PDB entry 3G15 | X-ray diffraction, 1.70 A resolution | chains A and B

Chain A (and B):
Protein: Choline kinase alpha
From: Homo sapiens
Notes: EC 2.7.1.32; chain B of this document is another copy of the same molecule, construct and numbering; everything in this record applies to it too
UniProtKB: P35790 (CHKA_HUMAN); residue numbers follow UniProt; this construct covers 75-457
Chain sequence (401 residues; each row starts with the number of its first residue):
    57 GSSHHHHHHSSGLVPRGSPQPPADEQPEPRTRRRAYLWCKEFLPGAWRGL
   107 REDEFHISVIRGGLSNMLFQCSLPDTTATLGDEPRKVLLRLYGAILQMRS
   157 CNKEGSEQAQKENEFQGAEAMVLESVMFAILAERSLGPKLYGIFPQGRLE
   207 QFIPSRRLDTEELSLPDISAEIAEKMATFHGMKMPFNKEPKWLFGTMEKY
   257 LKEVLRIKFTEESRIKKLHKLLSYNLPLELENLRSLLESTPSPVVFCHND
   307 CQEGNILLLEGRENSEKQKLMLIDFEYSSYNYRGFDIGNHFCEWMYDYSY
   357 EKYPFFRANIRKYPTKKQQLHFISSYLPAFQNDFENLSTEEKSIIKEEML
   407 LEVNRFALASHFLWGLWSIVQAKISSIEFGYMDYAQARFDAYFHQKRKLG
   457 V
Disordered / not traced: 57-80, 151-173 (chain B: 57-87, 101, 104-122, 128-142, 148-176)
Sequence notes: expression tag (57-74); variant Met-154 (Val in P35790), Ser-220 (Gly in P35790), Leu-422 (Gln in P35790)
Bound ions: Mg2+ site 1: Asn-311, Asp-330 (together with ADP, sulfate ion); Mg2+ site 2: Asp-330, Glu-332 (together with ADP, sulfate ion)
Small-molecule neighbours:
  - ADP (adenosine-5'-diphosphate): Arg-117, Asn-122, Leu-124, Leu-144, Arg-146, Pro-194, Glu-206, Gln-207, Phe-208, Ile-209, Ser-211, Arg-213, Gly-310, Asn-311, Leu-313, Ile-329, Asp-330, Glu-332
  - HC6 ((2S,2'S)-2,2'-biphenyl-4,4'-diylbis(2-hydroxy-4,4-dimethylmorpholin-4-ium)): Asp-306, Gln-308, Tyr-333, Glu-349, Tyr-354, Phe-361, Trp-420, Trp-423, Ile-433, Glu-434, Phe-435, Tyr-440
From the paper describing this entry:
  - binding site for HC6: Tyr-354, Phe-361, Trp-420, Trp-423, Ile-433, Glu-434, Phe-435, Tyr-440
  - binding site for ADP: Arg-117, Arg-146, Asn-311, Asp-330, Glu-332
  - Mg2+ coordination: Glu-332
  - catalytic residues: Asp-306 (citing earlier work)
  - contacts within the chain: Leu-419/Trp-420
  - conformationally variable residues (side-chain flip): Trp-420
  - specificity-determining residues: Leu-419

Chain A / chain B interface:
Residue-residue contacts - 44 pairs, chain A then chain B:
  Glu-97(A) / Asn-243(B)  hydrogen bond
  Glu-97(A) / Lys-244(B)  hydrogen bond (backbone-backbone)
  Glu-97(A) / Glu-245(B)
  Glu-97(A) / Lys-247(B)  salt bridge
  Phe-98(A) / Pro-241(B)
  Phe-98(A) / Phe-242(B)
  Phe-98(A) / Asn-243(B)
  Phe-98(A) / Lys-244(B)  hydrogen bond (backbone-side chain)
  Arg-104(A) / Lys-244(B)
  Arg-104(A) / Glu-245(B)  salt bridge
  Asp-138(A) / Lys-239(B)  salt bridge
  Met-177(A) / Val-178(B)  hydrophobic
  Val-178(A) / Val-178(B)  hydrophobic
  Val-178(A) / Ser-181(B)
  Leu-179(A) / Ile-199(B)  hydrophobic
  Ser-181(A) / Val-178(B)
  Ser-181(A) / Val-182(B)
  Val-182(A) / Ser-181(B)
  Val-182(A) / Val-182(B)
  Ala-185(A) / Val-182(B)  hydrophobic
  Ile-186(A) / Glu-189(B)
  Glu-189(A) / Ile-186(B)
  Glu-189(A) / Glu-189(B)
  Glu-189(A) / Arg-190(B)  salt bridge
  Arg-190(A) / Glu-189(B)  salt bridge
  Leu-196(A) / Pro-241(B)
  Tyr-197(A) / Pro-241(B)
  Gly-198(A) / Pro-241(B)
  Ile-199(A) / Leu-179(B)  hydrophobic
  Ile-199(A) / Pro-241(B)  hydrogen bond (backbone-backbone)
  Ile-199(A) / Phe-242(B)  hydrophobic
  Pro-241(A) / Phe-98(B)
  Pro-241(A) / Leu-196(B)
  Pro-241(A) / Tyr-197(B)
  Pro-241(A) / Gly-198(B)
  Pro-241(A) / Ile-199(B)  hydrogen bond (backbone-backbone)
  Phe-242(A) / Phe-98(B)
  Phe-242(A) / Ile-199(B)  hydrophobic
  Asn-243(A) / Glu-97(B)  hydrogen bond
  Asn-243(A) / Phe-98(B)
  Lys-244(A) / Glu-97(B)  hydrogen bond (backbone-backbone)
  Lys-244(A) / Phe-98(B)  hydrogen bond (side chain-backbone)
  Glu-245(A) / Glu-97(B)
  Lys-247(A) / Glu-97(B)  salt bridge
Also at the interface, not in a pair above, chain A (24 interface residues in all): Pro-100
Also at the interface, not in a pair above, chain B (23 interface residues in all): Pro-100, Ala-185, Met-240

Overview:
24 residues of chain A face 23 of chain B across their interface; the contacts include 8 hydrogen bonds and 6
salt bridges. Polar pairs include Glu-97(A)/Lys-247(B), Arg-104(A)/Glu-245(B) and Asp-138(A)/Lys-239(B). Chain
A binds ADP and compound HC6. From the paper: the catalytic residue Asp-306(A); a binding site for HC6 at
Tyr-354(A), Phe-361(A) and Trp-420(A) among others.
Both chains are Choline kinase alpha (Homo sapiens). Entry 3G15 (Crystal structure of human choline kinase
alpha in complex with hemicholinium-3 and ADP) was determined by X-ray diffraction together with 3LQ3 and 3FEG
from the same study.
